Entry 3H8A (X-ray diffraction, 1.90 A resolution); this record covers chains A and B of the 3 polymer chains in the assembly.

# Chain A (and B)
Protein: Enolase
Organism: Escherichia coli
Notes: EC 4.2.1.11; chain B of this document is another copy of the same molecule, construct and numbering; everything in this record applies to it too
UniProt: P0A6P9 (ENO_ECOLI); residues 0-431 here correspond to UniProt positions 1-432 (UniProt number = residue number + 1)
Sequence (432 residues; row label = number of the first residue in the row; numbering starts at 0):
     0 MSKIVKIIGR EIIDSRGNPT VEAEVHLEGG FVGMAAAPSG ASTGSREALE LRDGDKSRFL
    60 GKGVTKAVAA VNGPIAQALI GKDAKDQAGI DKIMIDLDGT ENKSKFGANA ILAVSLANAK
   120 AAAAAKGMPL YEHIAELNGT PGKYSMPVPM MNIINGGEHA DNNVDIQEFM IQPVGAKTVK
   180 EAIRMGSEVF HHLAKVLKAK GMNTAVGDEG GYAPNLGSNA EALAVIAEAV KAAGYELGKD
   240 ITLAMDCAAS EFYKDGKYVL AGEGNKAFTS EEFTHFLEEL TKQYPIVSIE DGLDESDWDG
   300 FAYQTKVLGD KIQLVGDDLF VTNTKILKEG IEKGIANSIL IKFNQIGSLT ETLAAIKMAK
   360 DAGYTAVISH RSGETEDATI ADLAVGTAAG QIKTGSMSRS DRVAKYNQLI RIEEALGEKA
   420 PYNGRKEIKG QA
Not modelled in the structure: 0, 431
Ion coordination: Mg2+: D245, E289, D316
Swiss-Prot annotation at these positions:
  - region: V4 to M33 (Interaction with RNase E)
  - active site: E208 (Proton donor), K341 (Proton acceptor)
  - binding site ((2R)-2-phosphoglycerate): A40, H158, Q166, E167, E208, K341, R370, S371, K392
  - binding site (phosphoenolpyruvate): A40, Q166, K341, R370, S371
  - binding site (Mg(2+)): S41, D245, E289, D316
  - site (Interaction with RNase E): K119, E375, Q407
  - modified residue: K256 (N6-acetyllysine), K341 (N6-(2-hydroxyisobutyryl)lysine)

# Chain A / chain B interface
Pairs across the interface (88):
  I7(A) with E413(B)
  R9(A) with R410(B); E413(B), salt bridge
  E10(A) with K179(B), salt bridge; I409(B)
  I11(A) with N406(B)
  I12(A) with I182(B), hydrophobic; V402(B); N406(B), hydrogen bond (backbone-side chain)
  D13(A) with V402(B)
  S14(A) with S397(B); R398(B), hydrogen bond (backbone-backbone); S399(B)
  R15(A) with F189(B); H190(B), hydrogen bond (backbone-side chain); M396(B)
  G16(A) with S186(B), hydrogen bond (backbone-side chain); H190(B), hydrogen bond (backbone-side chain); M396(B), hydrogen bond (backbone-backbone)
  N17(A) with H190(B), hydrogen bond
  E21(A) with R410(B), salt bridge
  M33(A) with R410(B)
  S56(A) with R183(B); E187(B)
  R57(A) with K179(B); R183(B); E187(B)
  F58(A) with R183(B); S186(B); E187(B), hydrogen bond (backbone-side chain)
  L59(A) with E187(B); H191(B); K194(B)
  I182(A) with I12(B), hydrophobic
  R183(A) with S56(B); R57(B); F58(B)
  S186(A) with G16(B), hydrogen bond (side chain-backbone); F58(B)
  E187(A) with S56(B); R57(B); F58(B), hydrogen bond (side chain-backbone); L59(B)
  F189(A) with R15(B)
  H190(A) with R15(B); G16(B), hydrogen bond (side chain-backbone); N17(B), hydrogen bond
  H191(A) with L59(B)
  K194(A) with L59(B)
  N202(A) with N202(B), hydrogen bond
  A204(A) with A204(B), hydrophobic; V205(B)
  V205(A) with A204(B); V205(B), hydrogen bond (backbone-backbone); R398(B)
  E373(A) with S399(B)
  T374(A) with S399(B)
  E375(A) with S399(B); A403(B); N406(B), hydrogen bond; R410(B), salt bridge
  M396(A) with R15(B); G16(B), hydrogen bond (backbone-backbone)
  S397(A) with S14(B)
  R398(A) with S14(B), hydrogen bond (backbone-backbone); V205(B); R398(B); D400(B)
  S399(A) with S14(B); E373(B); T374(B); E375(B); D400(B), hydrogen bond (backbone-side chain)
  D400(A) with R398(B); S399(B), hydrogen bond (side chain-backbone)
  V402(A) with I12(B); D13(B)
  A403(A) with E375(B)
  N406(A) with I11(B); I12(B), hydrogen bond (side chain-backbone); E375(B), hydrogen bond
  I409(A) with E10(B)
  R410(A) with R9(B); E21(B), salt bridge; M33(B); E375(B), salt bridge
  E413(A) with I7(B); R9(B), salt bridge
Also at the interface, not in a pair above, chain A (42 interface residues in all): K179

# In short
The chain A/chain B interface involves 42 residues from each chain, with 21 hydrogen bonds and 7 salt bridges.
Polar pairs include R9(A)-E413(B), E10(A)-K179(B) and E21(A)-R410(B).
Chain A and chain B are both Enolase (Escherichia coli); the structure, Crystal structure of E. coli enolase
bound to its cognate RNase E recognition domain, was determined by X-ray diffraction.
